PDB entry 8JER | electron microscopy, 3.45 A resolution | chains A and B of the 5 polymer chains in the assembly

# Chain A
Name: Guanine nucleotide-binding protein G(o) subunit alpha
Source organism: Homo sapiens
UniProt: P09471 (GNAO_HUMAN); residue numbers follow UniProt; this construct covers 6-57, 183-230, 241-354
Chain sequence (240 residues; numbered -11 to 354; 126 numbers in that range are skipped by the numbering (no residue carries them; nothing is unmodelled there); the number before each row is that of its first residue; numbers below 1 keep their minus sign (Met-11 is residue -11)):
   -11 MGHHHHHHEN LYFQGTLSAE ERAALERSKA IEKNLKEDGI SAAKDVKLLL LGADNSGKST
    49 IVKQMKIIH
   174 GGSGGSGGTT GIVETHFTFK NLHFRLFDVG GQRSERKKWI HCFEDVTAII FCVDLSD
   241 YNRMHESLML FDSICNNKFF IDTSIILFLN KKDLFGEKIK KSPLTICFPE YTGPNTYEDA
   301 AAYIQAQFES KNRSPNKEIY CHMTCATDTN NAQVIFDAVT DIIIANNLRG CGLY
Not modelled in the structure: -11 to 5, 54-57, 174-182, 241-244
Construct notes: initiating methionine (-11); expression tag (-10 to 5); engineered mutation Asp42 (Gly in P09471), Asn43 (Glu in P09471), Asp227 (Ala in P09471), Asp230 (Gly in P09471), Ala332 (Ile in P09471), Ile335 (Val in P09471); linker (174-182)
UniProt features mapped onto this chain:
  - region: Lys35 to Ala41, Ser44 to Thr48 (G1 motif), Phe197 to Arg206 (G3 motif), Ile266 to Asp273 (G4 motif), Thr324 to Thr329 (G5 motif)
  - binding site (GTP): Lys46, Ser47, Thr48, Asn270, Asp273, Cys325
  - binding site (Mg(2+)): Ser47
  - modified residue: Gln205 (5-glutamyl histamine), Cys351 (ADP-ribosylcysteine)
  - lipidation: Cys351 (S-palmitoyl cysteine)

# Chain B
Name: Guanine nucleotide-binding protein G(I)/G(S)/G(T) subunit beta-1
Source organism: Homo sapiens
UniProt: P62873 (GBB1_HUMAN); residues 2-340 here = UniProt positions 2-340
Chain sequence (350 residues; each row starts with the number of its first residue; numbers below 1 keep their minus sign (Met-9 is residue -9)):
    -9 MHHHHHHGSS GSELDQLRQE AEQLKNQIRD ARKACADATL SQITNNIDPV GRIQMRTRRT
    51 LRGHLAKIYA MHWGTDSRLL VSASQDGKLI IWDSYTTNKV HAIPLRSSWV MTCAYAPSGN
   111 YVACGGLDNI CSIYNLKTRE GNVRVSRELA GHTGYLSCCR FLDDNQIVTS SGDTTCALWD
   171 IETGQQTTTF TGHTGDVMSL SLAPDTRLFV SGACDASAKL WDVREGMCRQ TFTGHESDIN
   231 AICFFPNGNA FATGSDDATC RLFDLRADQE LMTYSHDNII CGITSVSFSK SGRLLLAGYD
   291 DFNCNVWDAL KADRAGVLAG HDNRVSCLGV TDDGMAVATG SWDSFLKIWN
Not modelled in the structure: -9 to 2
Construct notes: initiating methionine (-9); expression tag (-8 to 1)
UniProt features mapped onto this chain:
  - modified residue: Ser2 (N-acetylserine), His266 (Phosphohistidine)

# How chain A and chain B interact
Contacting residue pairs - 36 pairs, chain A then chain B:
  Leu13(A) with Asn88(B)
  Arg15(A) with Val90(B), hydrogen bond (side chain-backbone); His91(B)
  Ser16(A) with Asn88(B); Lys89(B)
  Ile19(A) with Lys89(B)
  Glu20(A) with Lys89(B)
  Leu23(A) with Gly53(B); Leu55(B); Lys78(B)
  Gly27(A) with Leu55(B)
  Thr183(A) with Asn119(B), hydrogen bond (backbone-side chain)
  Gly184(A) with Leu117(B); Asn119(B)
  Ile185(A) with Trp99(B); Leu117(B)
  Phe200(A) with Trp99(B), hydrophobic
  Gln205(A) with Leu117(B); Asn119(B); Tyr145(B)
  Ser207(A) with Tyr145(B); Gly162(B)
  Glu208(A) with Asp186(B)
  Lys211(A) with Met101(B); Tyr145(B); Asp186(B); Cys204(B); Asp228(B); Asn230(B), hydrogen bond
  Trp212(A) with Leu117(B), hydrophobic; Tyr145(B)
  His214(A) with Tyr59(B), hydrogen bond
  Cys215(A) with Tyr59(B); Gln75(B)
  Glu217(A) with Trp332(B)
  Asp218(A) with Lys57(B), salt bridge
Also at the interface, not in a pair above, chain A (24 interface residues in all): Ala12, Asp26, Arg198, Phe216
Also at the interface, not in a pair above, chain B (26 interface residues in all): Ala92, Ser98, Asp118, His142, Gly144

# In short
Chain A and chain B form an interface of 24 and 26 residues respectively; the contacts include 4 hydrogen
bonds and 1 salt bridge. Polar pairs include Asp218(A)-Lys57(B), Arg15(A)-Val90(B) and Thr183(A)-Asn119(B).
Curated annotation (UniProt) lists 6 GTP-binding residues and Mg2+-binding residue Ser47(A) on chain A.
Here chain A is Guanine nucleotide-binding protein G(o) subunit alpha and chain B is Guanine
nucleotide-binding protein G(I)/G(S)/G(T) subunit beta-1, both from Homo sapiens. Entry 8JER (Structure of
Acipimox-GPR109A-G protein complex) was determined by electron microscopy together with 8IY9, 8IYH, 8IYW and
8JHN from the same study.
